6L5X - chains A and C of the 4 polymer chains in the assembly; structure by X-ray diffraction, 1.65 A resolution.

Chain A (and C):
Molecule: Hemoglobin subunit alpha
Source organism: Homo sapiens
Notes: chain C of this document is another copy of the same molecule, construct and numbering; everything in this record applies to it too
Reference sequence: P69905 (HBA_HUMAN); residues 1-141 here correspond to UniProt positions 2-142 (UniProt number = residue number + 1)
Chain sequence (141 residues; row label = number of the first residue in the row):
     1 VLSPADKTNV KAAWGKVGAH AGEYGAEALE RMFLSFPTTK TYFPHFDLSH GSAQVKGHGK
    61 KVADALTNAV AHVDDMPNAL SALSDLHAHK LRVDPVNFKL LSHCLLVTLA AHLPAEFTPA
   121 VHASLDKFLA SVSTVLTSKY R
Metal / ion sites: heme Fe: His87 (together with carbon monoxide)
Small-molecule neighbours: carbon monoxide / heme: Leu29, Met32, Thr39, Tyr42, Phe43, Phe46, His58, Lys61, Val62, Ala65, Leu66, Leu83, Leu86, His87, Leu91, Val93, Asn97, Phe98, Leu101, Leu105, Val132, Leu136
UniProt features mapped onto this chain:
  - binding site (O2): His58
  - binding site (heme b): His87
  - site: Thr8, Asn9 (Microbial infection: Cleavage), Lys11 (Not glycated), Ala13, Trp14 (Microbial infection: Cleavage), Tyr24, Gly25 (Microbial infection: Cleavage), Leu29, Glu30 (Microbial infection: Cleavage), His45, Phe46 (Microbial infection: Cleavage), Asp47, Leu48 (Microbial infection: Cleavage), Ser52, Ala53 (Microbial infection: Cleavage), Val55, Lys56 (Microbial infection: Cleavage), Lys56 (Not glycated), Gly59, Lys60 (Microbial infection: Cleavage), Lys60 (Not glycated), Lys90 (Not glycated), Leu91, Arg92 (Microbial infection: Cleavage), Lys99 (Not glycated), Leu106, Val107 (Microbial infection: Cleavage), Thr108, Leu109 (Microbial infection: Cleavage), Val121, His122 (Microbial infection: Cleavage), Ser133, Thr134 (Microbial infection: Cleavage)
  - modified residue: Ser3 (Phosphoserine), Lys7 (N6-succinyllysine), Thr8 (Phosphothreonine), Lys11 (N6-succinyllysine), Lys16 (N6-acetyllysine), Tyr24 (Phosphotyrosine), Ser35 (Phosphoserine), Lys40 (N6-succinyllysine), Ser49 (Phosphoserine), Ser102 (Phosphoserine), Thr108 (Phosphothreonine), Ser124 (Phosphoserine), Ser131 (Phosphoserine), Thr134 (Phosphothreonine), Thr137 (Phosphothreonine), Ser138 (Phosphoserine)
  - glycosylation (N-linked (Glc) (glycation) lysine): Lys7, Lys16, Lys40, Lys61

Chain A / chain C interface:
Contacting residue pairs - 17 pairs, chain A then chain C:
  Val1(A) - Ser138(C)  hydrogen bond (backbone-side chain)
  Val1(A) - Lys139(C)
  Val1(A) - Tyr140(C)  hydrophobic
  Leu2(A) - Tyr140(C)
  Ser3(A) - Tyr140(C)
  Ser3(A) - Arg141(C)
  Pro4(A) - Tyr140(C)
  Pro4(A) - Arg141(C)
  Lys127(A) - Lys139(C)  hydrogen bond (side chain-backbone)
  Ser138(A) - Val1(C)  hydrogen bond (side chain-backbone)
  Lys139(A) - Lys127(C)  hydrogen bond (backbone-side chain)
  Tyr140(A) - Val1(C)  hydrophobic
  Tyr140(A) - Leu2(C)
  Tyr140(A) - Ser3(C)
  Tyr140(A) - Pro4(C)
  Arg141(A) - Ser3(C)
  Arg141(A) - Pro4(C)
Interface residues without a listed pair, chain A (13 interface residues in all): Asp6, Pro77, Thr134, Val135
Interface residues without a listed pair, chain C (13 interface residues in all): Asp6, Pro77, Thr134, Val135

In short:
The chain A/chain C interface involves 13 residues from each chain, with 4 hydrogen bonds. Polar contacts
include Val1(A)-Ser138(C) and Lys127(A)-Lys139(C). Bound to chain A: carbon monoxide / heme. Curated
annotation (UniProt) lists O2-binding residue His58(A) and heme b-binding residue His87(A) on chain A.
Both chains are Hemoglobin subunit alpha (Homo sapiens). Entry 6L5X (Carbonmonoxy human hemoglobin A in the R2
quaternary structure at 95 K: Light (2 min)) was determined by X-ray diffraction (same publication as 6KA9,
6KAE, 6KAH, 6KAI, 6KAO, 6KAP and 11 further entries).
